Entry 6IOY (X-ray diffraction, 1.94 A resolution); this record covers chains A and B.

== Chain A (and B) ==
Molecule: Acetate kinase
From: Porphyromonas gingivalis (strain ATCC 33277 / DSM 20709 / CIP 103683 / JCM 12257 / NCTC 11834 / 2561)
Notes: EC 2.7.2.1; chain B of this document is another copy of the same molecule, construct and numbering; everything in this record applies to it too
Reference sequence: B2RK02 (ACKA_PORG3); residues 2-398 here = UniProt positions 2-398
Sequence (403 residues; each row starts with the number of its first residue; numbers below 1 keep their minus sign (Gly-4 is residue -4)):
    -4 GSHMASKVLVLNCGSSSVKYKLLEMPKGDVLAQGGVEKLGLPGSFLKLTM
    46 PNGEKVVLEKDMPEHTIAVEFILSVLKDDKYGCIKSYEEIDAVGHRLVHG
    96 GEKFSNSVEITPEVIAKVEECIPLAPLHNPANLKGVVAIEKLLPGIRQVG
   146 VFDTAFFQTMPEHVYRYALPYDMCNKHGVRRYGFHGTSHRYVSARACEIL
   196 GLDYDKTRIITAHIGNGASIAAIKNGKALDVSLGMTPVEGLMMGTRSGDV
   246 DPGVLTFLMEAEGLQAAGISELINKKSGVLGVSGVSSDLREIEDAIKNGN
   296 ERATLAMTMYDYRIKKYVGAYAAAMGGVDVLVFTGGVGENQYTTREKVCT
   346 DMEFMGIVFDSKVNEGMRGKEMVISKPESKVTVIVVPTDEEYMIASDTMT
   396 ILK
Unresolved in the structure: -4 to -1 (chain B: -4 to -3)
Differences from the reference sequence: expression tag (-4 to 1)
Swiss-Prot annotation at these positions:
  - active site: Asp148 (Proton donor/acceptor)
  - binding site (Mg(2+)): Asn7, Glu385
  - binding site (ATP): Lys14, His208 to Gly212, Asp283 to Arg285, Gly331 to Asn335
  - binding site (substrate): Arg91
  - site (Transition state stabilizer): His180, Arg241
Reported in the primary citation:
  - binding site for sulfate ion: Arg91, Arg241
  - mutagenesis - R91A, R241A: decreased catalytic activity
  - mutagenesis - E385A: abolished catalytic activity
  - catalytic residues: Glu385 (proposed by the authors, not directly observed)
  - conformationally variable residues (domain motion): Pro37

== Chain A / chain B interface ==
Residue-residue contacts - 142 pairs, chain A then chain B:
  Glu157(A) - Leu300(B)
  His158(A) - Leu300(B)
  His158(A) - Thr303(B)
  His158(A) - Met304(B)
  His158(A) - Tyr307(B)
  His158(A) - Arg308(B)  hydrogen bond (backbone-side chain)
  Val159(A) - Tyr307(B)
  Val159(A) - Arg308(B)
  Arg161(A) - Leu300(B)
  Arg161(A) - Met304(B)
  Arg161(A) - Arg308(B)  hydrogen bond (backbone-side chain)
  Tyr162(A) - Val245(B)  hydrophobic
  Tyr162(A) - Asp246(B)
  Tyr162(A) - Met304(B)
  Ala163(A) - Met237(B)  hydrophobic
  Ala163(A) - Ser242(B)
  Ala163(A) - Ser272(B)
  Ala163(A) - Gly273(B)  hydrogen bond (backbone-backbone)
  Ala163(A) - Val277(B)  hydrophobic
  Ala163(A) - Met304(B)
  Leu164(A) - Ser242(B)
  Leu164(A) - Val249(B)  hydrophobic
  Leu164(A) - Ile268(B)  hydrophobic
  Leu164(A) - Ser272(B)
  Pro165(A) - Lys271(B)
  Pro165(A) - Ser272(B)
  Tyr166(A) - Gly276(B)
  Tyr166(A) - Arg297(B)
  Met168(A) - Leu253(B)  hydrophobic
  Met168(A) - Glu257(B)
  Met168(A) - Leu267(B)  hydrophobic
  Lys171(A) - Glu257(B)  salt bridge
  His172(A) - Phe252(B)
  His172(A) - Ala256(B)
  His172(A) - Glu257(B)  salt bridge
  Val174(A) - Val249(B)  hydrophobic
  Val174(A) - Phe252(B)  hydrophobic
  Asp225(A) - Tyr307(B)  hydrogen bond
  Asp225(A) - Lys311(B)  salt bridge
  Gly229(A) - Asp246(B)
  Met230(A) - Asp246(B)  hydrogen bond (backbone-side chain)
  Met230(A) - Val249(B)  hydrophobic
  Thr231(A) - Asp246(B)  hydrogen bond (backbone-side chain)
  Thr231(A) - Gly248(B)
  Val233(A) - Asp246(B)
  Val233(A) - Pro247(B)  hydrophobic
  Val233(A) - Gly248(B)
  Glu234(A) - Asp246(B)
  Met237(A) - Ala163(B)  hydrophobic
  Ser242(A) - Ala163(B)
  Ser242(A) - Leu164(B)
  Gly243(A) - Pro247(B)
  Val245(A) - Tyr162(B)  hydrophobic
  Val245(A) - Leu164(B)  hydrophobic
  Val245(A) - Pro247(B)  hydrophobic
  Asp246(A) - Tyr162(B)
  Asp246(A) - Gly229(B)
  Asp246(A) - Met230(B)  hydrogen bond (side chain-backbone)
  Asp246(A) - Thr231(B)  hydrogen bond (side chain-backbone)
  Asp246(A) - Glu234(B)
  Pro247(A) - Gly243(B)
  Pro247(A) - Val245(B)  hydrophobic
  Pro247(A) - Leu250(B)  hydrophobic
  Pro247(A) - Ile268(B)  hydrophobic
  Gly248(A) - Thr231(B)
  Val249(A) - Leu164(B)  hydrophobic
  Val249(A) - Val174(B)  hydrophobic
  Val249(A) - Met230(B)  hydrophobic
  Val249(A) - Thr231(B)
  Leu250(A) - Pro247(B)  hydrophobic
  Thr251(A) - Ala261(B)
  Thr251(A) - Ile264(B)
  Phe252(A) - His172(B)
  Phe252(A) - Val174(B)  hydrophobic
  Phe252(A) - Met230(B)  hydrophobic
  Met254(A) - Met254(B)  hydrophobic
  Met254(A) - Ala261(B)
  Ala256(A) - His172(B)
  Glu257(A) - Met168(B)
  Glu257(A) - His172(B)  salt bridge
  Ala261(A) - Thr251(B)
  Ala261(A) - Met254(B)  hydrophobic
  Ile264(A) - Thr251(B)
  Ile264(A) - Met254(B)  hydrophobic
  Leu267(A) - Leu164(B)  hydrophobic
  Leu267(A) - Pro165(B)
  Leu267(A) - Met168(B)  hydrophobic
  Ile268(A) - Pro247(B)  hydrophobic
  Lys271(A) - Pro165(B)
  Ser272(A) - Ala163(B)
  Ser272(A) - Leu164(B)
  Ser272(A) - Pro165(B)
  Gly273(A) - Ala163(B)  hydrogen bond (backbone-backbone)
  Gly276(A) - Leu164(B)
  Gly276(A) - Pro165(B)
  Gly276(A) - Tyr166(B)  hydrogen bond (backbone-backbone)
  Val277(A) - Ala163(B)  hydrophobic
  Val277(A) - Tyr166(B)
  Arg297(A) - Tyr166(B)
  Leu300(A) - Glu157(B)
  Leu300(A) - His158(B)
  Leu300(A) - Arg161(B)
  Thr303(A) - His158(B)
  Met304(A) - His158(B)
  Met304(A) - Arg161(B)
  Met304(A) - Tyr162(B)
  Met304(A) - Ala163(B)
  Tyr307(A) - His158(B)
  Tyr307(A) - Val159(B)
  Tyr307(A) - Asp225(B)  hydrogen bond
  Tyr307(A) - Ala319(B)
  Arg308(A) - His158(B)  hydrogen bond (side chain-backbone)
  Arg308(A) - Val159(B)
  Arg308(A) - Arg161(B)  hydrogen bond (side chain-backbone)
  Lys310(A) - Ala318(B)
  Lys311(A) - Asp225(B)  salt bridge
  Lys311(A) - Ala315(B)
  Gly314(A) - Gly314(B)
  Gly314(A) - Ala315(B)
  Gly314(A) - Ala318(B)
  Ala315(A) - Lys311(B)
  Ala315(A) - Gly314(B)
  Ala315(A) - Ala315(B)
  Ala317(A) - Phe349(B)
  Ala318(A) - Lys310(B)
  Ala318(A) - Gly314(B)
  Ala318(A) - Met347(B)  hydrophobic
  Ala318(A) - Phe349(B)
  Ala319(A) - Tyr307(B)
  Met320(A) - Asp346(B)
  Gly321(A) - Asp346(B)
  Gly321(A) - Phe349(B)
  Gly322(A) - Phe349(B)
  Asp346(A) - Gly321(B)
  Met347(A) - Ala318(B)  hydrophobic
  Phe349(A) - Ala317(B)
  Phe349(A) - Ala318(B)
  Phe349(A) - Gly321(B)
  Phe349(A) - Gly322(B)
  Phe349(A) - Phe349(B)
  Phe349(A) - Met350(B)
  Met350(A) - Phe349(B)
Also at the interface, not in a pair above, chain A (67 interface residues in all): Lys219, Leu224, Leu253, Ser265, Tyr316
Also at the interface, not in a pair above, chain B (66 interface residues in all): Asp167, Lys171, Leu224, Val233, Ser265, Tyr316

== Overview ==
67 residues of chain A face 66 of chain B across their interface, with 13 hydrogen bonds and 5 salt bridges.
Polar pairs include Lys171(A)-Glu257(B), His172(A)-Glu257(B) and Asp225(A)-Lys311(B). The paper reports the
catalytic residue Glu385(A); R91A and R241A of chain A reduce catalytic activity.
Both chains are Acetate kinase (Porphyromonas gingivalis (strain ATCC 33277 / DSM 20709 / CIP 103683 / JCM
12257 / NCTC 11834 / 2561)). Entry 6IOY (Crystal structure of Porphyromonas gingivalis acetate kinase) was
determined by X-ray diffraction (same publication as 6IOW and 6IOX).
